Entry 2QUT (X-ray diffraction, 1.88 A resolution); this record covers chains B and C of the 4 polymer chains in the assembly.

== Chain B (and C) ==
Protein: Fructose-bisphosphate aldolase A
Organism: Oryctolagus cuniculus
Notes: EC 4.1.2.13; chain C of this document is another copy of the same molecule, construct and numbering; everything in this record applies to it too
UniProt: P00883 (ALDOA_RABIT); residues 1-363 here correspond to UniProt positions 2-364 (UniProt number = residue number + 1)
Amino-acid sequence (363 residues; each row starts with the number of its first residue):
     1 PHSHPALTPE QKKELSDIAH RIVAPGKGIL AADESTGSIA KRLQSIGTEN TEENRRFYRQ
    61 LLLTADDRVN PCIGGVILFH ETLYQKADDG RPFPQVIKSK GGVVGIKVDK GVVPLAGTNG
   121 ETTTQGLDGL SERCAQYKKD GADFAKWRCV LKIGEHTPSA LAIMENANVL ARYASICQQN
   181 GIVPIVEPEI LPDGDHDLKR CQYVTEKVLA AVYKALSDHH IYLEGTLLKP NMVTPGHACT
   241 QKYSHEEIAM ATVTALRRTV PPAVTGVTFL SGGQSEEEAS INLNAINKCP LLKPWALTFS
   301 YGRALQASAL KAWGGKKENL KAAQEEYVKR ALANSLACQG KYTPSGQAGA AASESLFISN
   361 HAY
Disordered / not traced: 346-358 (chain C: 349-358)
Covalent attachments: 1,3-dihydroxyacetonephosphate (13P) linked to Lys229
Ligand contacts: 1,3-dihydroxyacetonephosphate (13P): Ala31, Asp33, Ile77, Lys146, Glu187, Leu270, Ser271, Gly272, Ser300, Tyr301, Gly302, Arg303
Swiss-Prot annotation at these positions:
  - active site: Glu187 (Proton acceptor), Lys229 (Schiff-base intermediate with dihydroxyacetone-P)
  - binding site (beta-D-fructose 1,6-bisphosphate): Arg42, Ser271 to Gly273, Ser300, Arg303
  - site: Cys72 (Essential for substrate cleavage), Lys107 (Essential for substrate cleavage), Lys146 (Alkylation inactivates the enzyme), His361 (Alkylation inactivates the enzyme), Tyr363 (Necessary for preference for fructose 1,6-bisphosphate over fructose 1-phosphate)
  - modified residue: Thr8 (Phosphothreonine), Ser35 (Phosphoserine), Ser38 (Phosphoserine), Lys41 (N6-acetyllysine), Ser45 (Phosphoserine), Lys98 (N6-(2-hydroxyisobutyryl)lysine), Lys107 (N6-acetyllysine), Lys110 (N6-acetyllysine), Ser131 (Phosphoserine), Lys146 (N6-(2-hydroxyisobutyryl)lysine), Ser271 (Phosphoserine), Lys311 (N6-malonyllysine), Lys329 (N6-acetyllysine), Asn360 (Deamidated asparagine)
  - cross-link: Lys41 (Glycyl lysine isopeptide (Lys-Gly) (interchain with G-Cter in SUMO1))

== How chain B and chain C interact ==
Contacting residue pairs - 70 pairs, chain B then chain C:
  Pro1(B) - His156(C)
  Pro1(B) - Thr157(C)
  Pro1(B) - Pro158(C)
  Pro1(B) - Arg200(C)  hydrogen bond (backbone-side chain)
  Pro1(B) - Val204(C)
  His2(B) - Gly154(C)
  His2(B) - Glu155(C)  hydrogen bond (side chain-backbone)
  His2(B) - Arg200(C)  hydrogen bond
  His2(B) - Tyr203(C)
  Ser3(B) - Tyr203(C)
  Pro9(B) - His361(C)
  Lys12(B) - His361(C)
  Lys12(B) - Tyr363(C)  hydrogen bond (side chain-backbone)
  Lys13(B) - His361(C)
  Ser16(B) - His361(C)
  Gly154(B) - His2(C)
  Glu155(B) - His2(C)
  His156(B) - Pro1(C)
  Thr157(B) - Pro1(C)
  Pro158(B) - Pro1(C)
  Arg200(B) - Pro1(C)  hydrogen bond (side chain-backbone)
  Arg200(B) - His2(C)
  Tyr203(B) - Pro1(C)
  Tyr203(B) - His2(C)
  Tyr203(B) - Ser3(C)
  Tyr203(B) - His220(C)
  Val204(B) - Pro1(C)
  Lys207(B) - Ser217(C)  hydrogen bond (side chain-backbone)
  Lys207(B) - His220(C)  hydrogen bond
  Ala210(B) - Lys214(C)
  Ala210(B) - Ser217(C)
  Ala211(B) - Lys214(C)
  Lys214(B) - Ala210(C)
  Lys214(B) - Ala211(C)
  Lys214(B) - Lys214(C)
  Ser217(B) - Lys207(C)  hydrogen bond (backbone-side chain)
  Ser217(B) - Ala210(C)
  His220(B) - Tyr203(C)  hydrogen bond
  His220(B) - Lys207(C)
  Tyr222(B) - Arg258(C)
  Tyr222(B) - His361(C)
  Leu223(B) - Arg258(C)
  Glu224(B) - Arg258(C)  salt bridge
  Arg257(B) - Pro261(C)
  Arg257(B) - Pro262(C)
  Arg257(B) - Ala263(C)  hydrogen bond (backbone-backbone)
  Arg258(B) - Tyr222(C)
  Arg258(B) - Leu223(C)
  Arg258(B) - Glu224(C)  salt bridge
  Arg258(B) - Pro261(C)
  Arg258(B) - Ala263(C)
  Val260(B) - Pro262(C)
  Pro261(B) - Arg257(C)
  Pro261(B) - Arg258(C)
  Pro262(B) - Arg257(C)
  Pro262(B) - Val260(C)
  Pro262(B) - Pro294(C)  hydrophobic
  Pro262(B) - Trp295(C)  hydrophobic
  Ala263(B) - Arg257(C)  hydrogen bond (backbone-backbone)
  Ala263(B) - Arg258(C)
  Leu292(B) - Pro294(C)  hydrophobic
  Pro294(B) - Pro262(C)  hydrophobic
  Pro294(B) - Leu292(C)
  Trp295(B) - Pro262(C)  hydrophobic
  His361(B) - Pro9(C)
  His361(B) - Lys12(C)
  His361(B) - Lys13(C)
  His361(B) - Ser16(C)
  His361(B) - Tyr222(C)  hydrogen bond
  Tyr363(B) - Lys12(C)  hydrogen bond (backbone-side chain)
Other interface residues (no listed pair), chain B (39 interface residues in all): Asp17, Thr254, Thr259, Ala362
Other interface residues (no listed pair), chain C (38 interface residues in all): Thr254, Thr259, Ala362

== Summary ==
39 residues of chain B face 38 of chain C across their interface, with 13 hydrogen bonds and 2 salt bridges.
Polar contacts include Glu224(B)-Arg258(C), Pro1(B)-Arg200(C) and His2(B)-Glu155(C).
1,3-dihydroxyacetonephosphate is covalently linked to Lys229(B).
Both chains are Fructose-bisphosphate aldolase A (Oryctolagus cuniculus). Entry 2QUT (Dihydroxyacetone
phosphate enamine intermediate in fructose-1,6-bisphosphate aldolase from rabbit muscle) was determined by
X-ray diffraction, deposited together with 2QUU and 2QUV.
